PDB entry 1ZG3 | X-ray diffraction, 2.35 A resolution | chain A

[Chain A]
Name: isoflavanone 4'-O-methyltransferase
Organism: Medicago truncatula
Reference sequence: Q29U70 (Q29U70_MEDTR); residue numbers follow UniProt; this construct covers 7-364
Chain sequence (358 residues; row label = number of the first residue in the row):
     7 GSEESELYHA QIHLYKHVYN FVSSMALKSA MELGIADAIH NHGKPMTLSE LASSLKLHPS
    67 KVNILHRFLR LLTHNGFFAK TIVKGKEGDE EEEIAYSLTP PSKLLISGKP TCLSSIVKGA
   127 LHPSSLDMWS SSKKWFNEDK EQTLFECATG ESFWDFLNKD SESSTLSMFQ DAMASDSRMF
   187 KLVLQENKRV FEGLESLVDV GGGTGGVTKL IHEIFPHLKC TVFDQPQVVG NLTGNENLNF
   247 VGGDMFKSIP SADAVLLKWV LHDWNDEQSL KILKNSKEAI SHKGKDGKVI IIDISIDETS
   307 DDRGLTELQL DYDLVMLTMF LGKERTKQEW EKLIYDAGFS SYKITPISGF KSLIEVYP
Ligand contacts:
  - 2,7,4'-trihydroxyisoflavanone (2HI; (2S,3R)-2,7-dihydroxy-3-(4-hydroxyphenyl)-2,3-dihydro-4H-chromen-4-one): Y25, I122, G125, A126, S131, M174, F175, A178, M179, Y318, V321, M322, M325, F326
  - S-adenosylhomocysteine (SAH): D205, V206, G207, G209, V213, F229, D230, Q231, V234, G249, D250, M251, F252, K264, W265, V266, W270
UniProt features mapped onto this chain:
  - active site: H268 (Proton acceptor)
  - binding site (S-adenosyl-L-methionine): V206 to G209, D230, Q231, D250, M251, K264
From the paper describing this entry:
  - binding site for S-adenosylhomocysteine: D205, V206, G207, V213, F229, D230, Q231, V234, D250, M251, F252, K264, W265, V266, W270
  - binding site for 2,7,4'-trihydroxyisoflavanone: Y25, M179, M322, M325
  - catalytic residues: H268 (proposed by the authors, not directly observed)

[Overview]
Bound to chain A: 2,7,4'-trihydroxyisoflavanone and S-adenosylhomocysteine. UniProt lists active-site residue
H268 and 9 S-adenosyl-L-methionine-binding residues. The paper reports the catalytic residue H268; a binding
site for S-adenosylhomocysteine at D205, V206 and G207 among others.
Chain A is isoflavanone 4'-O-methyltransferase (Medicago truncatula); the structure, Crystal structure of the
isoflavanone 4'-O-methyltransferase complexed with SAH and 2,7,4'-trihydroxyisoflavanone, was determined by
X-ray diffraction (same publication as 1ZGA, 1ZGJ and 1ZHF).
